PDB entry 7BKB | electron microscopy, 3.50 A resolution | chains F and E of the 24 polymer chains in the assembly

Chain F:
Name: F420-non-reducing hydrogenase subunit D
Source organism: Methanospirillum hungatei JF-1
Reference sequence: Q2FKZ0 (Q2FKZ0_METHJ); residues 1-140 here = UniProt positions 1-140
Sequence (140 residues; each row starts with the number of its first residue):
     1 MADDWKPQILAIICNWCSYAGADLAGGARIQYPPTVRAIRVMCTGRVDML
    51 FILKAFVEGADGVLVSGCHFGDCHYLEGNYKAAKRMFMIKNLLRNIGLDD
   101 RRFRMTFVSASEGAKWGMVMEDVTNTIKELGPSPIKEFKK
Not modelled in the structure: 1-3
Bound ions: 2Fe-2S cluster Fe: Cys14, Cys43, Cys68, Cys73
Small-molecule neighbours: 2Fe-2S cluster (FES): Cys14, Trp16, Cys17, Met42, Cys43, Thr44, Gly67, Cys68, Cys73, His74, Tyr75, Asn79

Chain E:
Name: Formate dehydrogenase, beta subunit (F420)
Source organism: Methanospirillum hungatei JF-1
Notes: EC 1.2.99.-
Reference sequence: Q2FME3 (Q2FME3_METHJ); residue numbers follow UniProt; this construct covers 1-414
Sequence (414 residues; numbered 1 to 414; the number before each row is that of its first residue):
     1 MAAKGDMLYAWAKDAEIQKKGECGGAVTALLKHALETKMVDAVVAIKKGK
    51 DLYDAVPTVITNPEDIIQTAGSLHCGTLLIPKLIKKYLNGAKDMKLAVTC
   101 KGCDAMAFYELAKRNQINLDNIIMIGVNCGGSVSPVTARKMISNKFGVDP
   151 DTVHKEEIDKGQFIIEYEGGHKGIKIDELEEEGYGRRSNCRRCKMKIPRQ
   201 ADIAAGNWGVIGDKAGKATFLEICSEKGANLVNSAQSKGALEISPADPKG
   251 IDIRAKVEKAMFNLGDEWRHRDFEGMGKGKDRLKLMMSESSKCIKCYACV
   301 EACPICYCIECSTKKPWYIAPGVLPTSFMFHLIRFAHVSDSCINCGQCEE
   351 LCPMEIPNALFMHSQQVEIEKMFGHIPGQDMTPPIHAFVEEKAERARLDA
   401 TGTDSIYTNIFTDE
Not modelled in the structure: 1, 413-414
Bound ions: 4Fe-4S cluster Fe site 1: Cys103, Cys129, Cys190, Cys193; 4Fe-4S cluster Fe site 2: Cys293, Cys296, Cys299, Cys352; 4Fe-4S cluster Fe site 3: Cys303, Cys342, Cys345, Cys348; 4Fe-4S cluster Fe site 4: Cys306, Cys308, Cys311, His337
Small-molecule neighbours:
  - FAD (flavin-adenine dinucleotide): Gly21, Glu22, Cys23, Gly24, Gly25, Ala26, Val27, Thr28, Leu31, Ala45, Ile46, Thr69, Ala70, Gly71, Ser72, Leu73, His74, Gly76, Leu78, Thr99, Lys101, Asp104, Val127, Asn128, Cys129, Gly130, Gly131, Ser132, Ile158, Ala205, Gly206, Asn207, Trp208, Thr219
  - 4Fe-4S cluster (SF4), molecule 1: Lys101, Gly102, Cys103, Cys129, Gly130, Gly131, Ser132, Arg187, Asn189, Cys190, Cys193, Met195, Lys196, Asn344
  - 4Fe-4S cluster (SF4), molecule 2: Cys293, Ile294, Lys295, Cys296, Tyr297, Ala298, Cys299, Phe330, His331, Leu351, Cys352, Pro353, Met354, Ile356, Asn358
  - 4Fe-4S cluster (SF4), molecule 3: Val300, Ile305, Cys306, Tyr307, Cys308, Cys311, Ser312, Ile333, Arg334, His337
  - 4Fe-4S cluster (SF4), molecule 4: Cys303, Pro304, Ile305, Arg334, Val338, Cys342, Ile343, Asn344, Cys345, Gly346, Gln347, Cys348, Ala359, Met362

How chain F and chain E interact:
Residue-residue contacts - 81 pairs, chain F then chain E:
  Asp48(F) - Tyr318(E)
  Met49(F) - Ala336(E)
  Met49(F) - His386(E)
  Leu50(F) - Tyr318(E)
  Leu50(F) - Met329(E)
  Leu50(F) - His337(E)
  Leu53(F) - Met329(E)  hydrophobic
  Leu53(F) - Leu332(E)
  Leu53(F) - Ala336(E)  hydrophobic
  Lys54(F) - Trp317(E)
  Lys54(F) - Tyr318(E)
  Lys54(F) - Met329(E)
  Val57(F) - Ser327(E)
  Val57(F) - Met329(E)  hydrophobic
  Phe70(F) - Glu394(E)
  Phe70(F) - Arg395(E)  hydrogen bond (backbone-side chain)
  Phe70(F) - Leu398(E)  hydrophobic
  Gly71(F) - Arg395(E)
  Tyr80(F) - Val389(E)
  Tyr80(F) - Glu391(E)
  Tyr80(F) - Glu394(E)
  Tyr80(F) - Arg395(E)
  Lys81(F) - Val389(E)
  Ala83(F) - Glu394(E)
  Ala83(F) - Ile406(E)
  Lys84(F) - Phe373(E)
  Lys84(F) - Ile385(E)  hydrogen bond (side chain-backbone)
  Lys84(F) - His386(E)
  Lys84(F) - Phe388(E)  hydrogen bond (side chain-backbone)
  Lys84(F) - Val389(E)
  Lys84(F) - Glu394(E)
  Arg85(F) - His386(E)
  Phe87(F) - Met372(E)  hydrophobic
  Phe87(F) - Arg397(E)
  Phe87(F) - Ile406(E)  hydrophobic
  Met88(F) - Ala336(E)
  Met88(F) - Ser339(E)
  Met88(F) - Asp340(E)
  Met88(F) - Ile369(E)  hydrophobic
  Met88(F) - Ile385(E)  hydrophobic
  Met88(F) - His386(E)  hydrogen bond
  Lys90(F) - Ile406(E)
  Lys90(F) - Tyr407(E)  hydrogen bond (side chain-backbone)
  Lys90(F) - Ile410(E)
  Lys90(F) - Phe411(E)
  Asn91(F) - Glu368(E)  hydrogen bond (side chain-backbone)
  Asn91(F) - Ile369(E)
  Asn91(F) - Met372(E)  hydrogen bond
  Asn91(F) - Phe411(E)
  Leu92(F) - Phe335(E)
  Leu92(F) - Ala336(E)
  Arg94(F) - Lys278(E)
  Arg94(F) - Phe411(E)
  Arg94(F) - Thr412(E)  hydrogen bond (side chain-backbone)
  Asn95(F) - Arg282(E)  hydrogen bond (backbone-side chain)
  Asn95(F) - Met286(E)
  Asn95(F) - Gln365(E)
  Asn95(F) - Glu368(E)  hydrogen bond
  Ile96(F) - Arg282(E)
  Ile96(F) - Leu283(E)  hydrogen bond (backbone-backbone)
  Ile96(F) - Gln365(E)
  Gly97(F) - Gly279(E)
  Gly97(F) - Lys280(E)
  Leu98(F) - Leu283(E)  hydrophobic
  Asp100(F) - Phe411(E)
  Arg101(F) - Tyr407(E)
  Arg101(F) - Thr408(E)
  Arg104(F) - Ile406(E)
  Arg104(F) - Tyr407(E)
  Met105(F) - Ser405(E)
  Met105(F) - Ile406(E)  hydrogen bond (backbone-backbone)
  Phe107(F) - Asp404(E)
  Lys115(F) - Asp404(E)  salt bridge
  Thr126(F) - Tyr407(E)  hydrogen bond
  Pro134(F) - Leu283(E)  hydrophobic
  Ile135(F) - Leu283(E)  hydrophobic
  Ile135(F) - Met287(E)  hydrophobic
  Phe138(F) - Lys280(E)
  Phe138(F) - Leu283(E)  hydrophobic
  Phe138(F) - Lys284(E)
  Phe138(F) - Met287(E)  hydrophobic
Also at the interface, not in a pair above, chain F (37 interface residues in all): Phe51, Phe103, Thr106, Lys139
Also at the interface, not in a pair above, chain E (44 interface residues in all): Ser312, Phe328, Ile333, Thr401

Summary:
37 residues of chain F and 44 residues of chain E are in contact, with 13 hydrogen bonds and 1 salt bridge.
Polar pairs include Lys115(F)-Asp404(E), Phe70(F)-Arg395(E) and Lys84(F)-Ile385(E). Bound to chain F: 2Fe-2S
cluster.
Chain F is F420-non-reducing hydrogenase subunit D and chain E is Formate dehydrogenase, beta subunit (F420),
both from Methanospirillum hungatei JF-1; the structure, Formate dehydrogenase - heterodisulfide reductase -
formylmethanofuran dehydrogenase complex from Methanospirillum hungatei (hexameric, composite structure), was
determined by electron microscopy, deposited together with 7BKC, 7BKD and 7BKE.
